Entry 3GGY (X-ray diffraction, 1.70 A resolution); this record covers chain A.

Chain A:
Molecule: Increased sodium tolerance protein 1
From: Saccharomyces cerevisiae
Notes: fragment: N-terminal domain
UniProtKB: P53843 (IST1_YEAST); residues 1-193 here = UniProt positions 1-193
Sequence (193 residues; each row starts with the number of its first residue):
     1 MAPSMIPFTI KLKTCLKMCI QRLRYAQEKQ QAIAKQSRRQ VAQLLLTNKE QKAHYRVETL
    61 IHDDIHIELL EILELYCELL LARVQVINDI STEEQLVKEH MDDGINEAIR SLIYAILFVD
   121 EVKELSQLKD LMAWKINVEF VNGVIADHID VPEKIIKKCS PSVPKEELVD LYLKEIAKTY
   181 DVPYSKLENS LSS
Disordered / not traced: 1-5, 192-193
From the paper describing this entry:
  - conformationally variable residues (loop rearrangement): S160 to V163
  - mutagenesis - R38A, E68A, L168A, Y172A: unchanged binding to Did2

Overview:
The paper reports that R38A, E68A and L168A, among others, leave binding to Did2 unchanged; conformational
variability at S160.
Chain A is Increased sodium tolerance protein 1 (Saccharomyces cerevisiae); the structure, Crystal Structure
of S.cerevisiae Ist1 N-terminal domain, was determined by X-ray diffraction together with 3GGZ from the same
study.
